Entry 6K7T (X-ray diffraction, 1.60 A resolution); this record covers chains A and B of the 3 polymer chains in the assembly.

# Chain A
Molecule: MHC class I antigen
From: Pteropus alecto
UniProtKB: A0A125R585 (A0A125R585_PTEAL); residues 1-277 here correspond to UniProt positions 25-301 (UniProt number = residue number + 24)
Sequence (277 residues; each row starts with the number of its first residue):
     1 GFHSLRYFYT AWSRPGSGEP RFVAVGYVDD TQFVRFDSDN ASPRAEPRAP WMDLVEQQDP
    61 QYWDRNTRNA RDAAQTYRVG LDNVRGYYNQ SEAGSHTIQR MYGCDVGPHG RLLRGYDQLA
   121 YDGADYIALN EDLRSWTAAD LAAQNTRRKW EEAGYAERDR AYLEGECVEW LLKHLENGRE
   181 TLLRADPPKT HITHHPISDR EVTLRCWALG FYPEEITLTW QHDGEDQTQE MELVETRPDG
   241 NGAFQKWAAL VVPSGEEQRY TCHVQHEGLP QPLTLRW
Not modelled in the structure: 198-201, 221-230, 250-259
Cystine bridges: C104-C167, C206-C262
From the paper describing this entry:
  - mutagenesis - M52DEL/D53DEL/L54DEL: decreased binding to HeV1

# Chain B
Molecule: Beta-2-microglobulin
From: Homo sapiens
UniProtKB: P61769 (B2MG_HUMAN); residues 1-99 here correspond to UniProt positions 21-119 (UniProt number = residue number + 20)
Sequence (99 residues; each row starts with the number of its first residue):
     1 IQRTPKIQVY SRHPAENGKS NFLNCYVSGF HPSDIEVDLL KNGERIEKVE HSDLSFSKDW
    61 SFYLLYYTEF TPTEKDEYAC RVNHVTLSQP KIVKWDRDM
Swiss-Prot annotation at these positions:
  - modified residue: Q2 (Pyrrolidone carboxylic acid)
  - glycosylation: I1 (N-linked (Glc) (glycation) isoleucine), K19 (N-linked (Glc) (glycation) lysine), K41 (N-linked (Glc) (glycation) lysine), K48 (N-linked (Glc) (glycation) lysine), K58 (N-linked (Glc) (glycation) lysine), K91 (N-linked (Glc) (glycation) lysine), K94 (N-linked (Glc) (glycation) lysine)
Cystine bridges: C25-C80

# How chain A and chain B interact
Residue-residue contacts (53; chain A residue first):
  F8(A) - S55(B)
  F8(A) - F56(B)
  Y9(A) - F56(B)
  T10(A) - F56(B)
  T10(A) - F62(B)
  W12(A) - S33(B)
  W12(A) - D34(B)  hydrogen bond
  V25(A) - D53(B)
  V25(A) - L54(B)
  V25(A) - S55(B)
  Y27(A) - S55(B)
  Y27(A) - Y63(B)  hydrogen bond
  Q32(A) - D53(B)  hydrogen bond
  R35(A) - D53(B)  salt bridge
  R48(A) - D53(B)  salt bridge
  Q99(A) - H31(B)  hydrogen bond
  Q99(A) - F56(B)
  Q99(A) - W60(B)  hydrogen bond (side chain-backbone)
  Q99(A) - F62(B)
  R100(A) - F56(B)
  M101(A) - F56(B)  hydrophobic
  M101(A) - S57(B)
  M101(A) - W60(B)  hydrophobic
  Q118(A) - W60(B)
  L119(A) - W60(B)
  A120(A) - W60(B)  hydrophobic
  D122(A) - I1(B)  hydrogen bond (backbone-backbone)
  D122(A) - H31(B)
  G123(A) - I1(B)
  G123(A) - H31(B)
  G123(A) - W60(B)
  D125(A) - W60(B)  hydrogen bond
  H195(A) - D98(B)  salt bridge
  R205(A) - D98(B)  hydrogen bond (side chain-backbone)
  W207(A) - D98(B)
  W207(A) - M99(B)  hydrophobic
  V234(A) - Q8(B)
  E235(A) - K6(B)
  E235(A) - Q8(B)  hydrogen bond (backbone-side chain)
  R237(A) - Q8(B)  hydrogen bond
  R237(A) - Y10(B)
  R237(A) - M99(B)
  P238(A) - Y10(B)  hydrogen bond (backbone-side chain)
  P238(A) - Y26(B)
  D239(A) - R12(B)  hydrogen bond (backbone-side chain)
  D239(A) - N24(B)  hydrogen bond (backbone-side chain)
  G240(A) - R12(B)  hydrogen bond (backbone-side chain)
  G240(A) - L65(B)
  N241(A) - R12(B)
  Q245(A) - Y10(B)
  Q245(A) - S11(B)
  Q245(A) - R12(B)  hydrogen bond (side chain-backbone)
  W247(A) - M99(B)
Also at the interface, not in a pair above, chain A (35 interface residues in all): V23, T97, A124, L209, T236
Also at the interface, not in a pair above, chain B (27 interface residues in all): P14, S28, P32, K58, D59
The authors on this interface:
  - specific contacts: W60(B)-Q99(A), W60(B)-D125(A)

# Summary
35 residues of chain A and 27 residues of chain B are in contact, with 15 hydrogen bonds and 3 salt bridges.
Polar contacts include R35(A)-D53(B), R48(A)-D53(B) and H195(A)-D98(B). The authors report contacts between
W60(B) and Q99(A) and W60(B) and D125(A). From the paper: M52DEL/D53DEL/L54DEL of chain A reduce binding to
HeV1.
Here chain A is MHC class I antigen (Pteropus alecto) and chain B is Beta-2-microglobulin (Homo sapiens).
Entry 6K7T (Crystal structure of bat (Pteropus Alecto) MHC class I Ptal-N*01:01 in complex with Hendra
virus-derived peptide ...) was determined by X-ray diffraction together with 6J2D, 6J2E, 6J2F, 6J2G, 6J2H,
6J2I and 6J2J from the same study.
